Entry 7F58 (electron microscopy, 3.10 A resolution); this record covers chains A and B of the 5 polymer chains in the assembly.

[Chain A]
Name: Isoform Gnas-2 of Guanine nucleotide-binding protein G(s) subunit alpha isoforms short
From: Homo sapiens
Reference sequence: P63092-2 (GNAS2-2_HUMAN); the author numbering skips numbers that UniProt does not, so the offset changes along the chain: 1-60 = UniProt 1-60; 75-394 = UniProt 61-380
Chain sequence (380 residues; row label = number of the first residue in the row; note: 14 numbers in that range are skipped by the numbering (no residue carries them; nothing is unmodelled there)):
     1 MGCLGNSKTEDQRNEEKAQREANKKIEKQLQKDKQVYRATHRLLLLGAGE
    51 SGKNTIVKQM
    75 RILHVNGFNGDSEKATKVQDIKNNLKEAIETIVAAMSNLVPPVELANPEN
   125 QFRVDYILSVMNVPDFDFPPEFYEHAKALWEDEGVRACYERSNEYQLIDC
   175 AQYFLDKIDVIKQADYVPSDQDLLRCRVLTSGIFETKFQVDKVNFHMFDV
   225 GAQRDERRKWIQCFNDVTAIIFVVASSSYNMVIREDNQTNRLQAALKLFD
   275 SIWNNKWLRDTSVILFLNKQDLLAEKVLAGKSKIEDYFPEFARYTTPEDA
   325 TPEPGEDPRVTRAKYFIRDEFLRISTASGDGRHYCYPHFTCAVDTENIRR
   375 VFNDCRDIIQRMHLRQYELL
Disordered / not traced: 1-10, 75-204, 252-261, 304-306
Construct notes: engineered mutation Asn54 (Ser in P63092-2), Ala226 (Gly212 in P63092-2), Ala268 (Glu254 in P63092-2), Lys271 (Asn257 in P63092-2), Asp274 (Lys260 in P63092-2), Lys280 (Arg266 in P63092-2), Asp284 (Thr270 in P63092-2), Thr285 (Ile271 in P63092-2)

[Chain B]
Name: Guanine nucleotide-binding protein G(I)/G(S)/G(T) subunit beta-1
From: Homo sapiens
Reference sequence: P62873 (GBB1_HUMAN); residues 2-340 here = UniProt positions 2-340
Chain sequence (384 residues; each row starts with the number of its first residue; numbers below 1 keep their minus sign (Met-17 is residue -17)):
   -17 MHHHHHHLEVLFQGPGSSGSELDQLRQEAEQLKNQIRDARKACADATLSQ
    33 ITNNIDPVGRIQMRTRRTLRGHLAKIYAMHWGTDSRLLVSASQDGKLIIW
    83 DSYTTNKVHAIPLRSSWVMTCAYAPSGNYVACGGLDNICSIYNLKTREGN
   133 VRVSRELAGHTGYLSCCRFLDDNQIVTSSGDTTCALWDIETGQQTTTFTG
   183 HTGDVMSLSLAPDTRLFVSGACDASAKLWDVREGMCRQTFTGHESDINAI
   233 CFFPNGNAFATGSDDATCRLFDLRADQELMTYSHDNIICGITSVSFSKSG
   283 RLLLAGYDDFNCNVWDALKADRAGVLAGHDNRVSCLGVTDDGMAVATGSW
   333 DSFLKIWNGSSGGGGSGGGGSSGVSGWRLFKKIS
Disordered / not traced: -17 to 2, 341-366
Construct notes: initiating methionine (-17); expression tag (-16 to 1, 341-366)
UniProt features mapped onto this chain:
  - modified residue: Ser2 (N-acetylserine), His266 (Phosphohistidine)
  - natural variant: Leu30 (L30F: In MRD42; uncertain significance), Arg52 (R52G: In MRD42), Gly64 (G64V: In MRD42), Asp76 (D76E: In MRD42; D76G: In MRD42), Gly77 (G77S: In MRD42), Lys78 (K78R: In MRD42), Ile80 (I80N: In MRD42; I80T: In MRD42), His91 (H91R: In MRD42; uncertain significance), Ala92 (A92T: In MRD42), Pro94 (P94S: In MRD42), Leu95 (L95P: In MRD42), Arg96 (R96L: In MRD42), 5 further natural variant entries in UniProt

[How chain A and chain B interact]
Pairs across the interface - 63 pairs, chain A then chain B:
  Glu16(A) - Thr86(B)
  Gln19(A) - Asp83(B)  hydrogen bond
  Gln19(A) - Thr86(B)  hydrogen bond
  Gln19(A) - Asn88(B)  hydrogen bond
  Asn23(A) - Asn88(B)
  Asn23(A) - Lys89(B)
  Ile26(A) - Lys89(B)
  Ile26(A) - Val90(B)
  Ile26(A) - His91(B)
  Ile26(A) - Ala92(B)  hydrophobic
  Glu27(A) - Lys89(B)  salt bridge
  Leu30(A) - Lys89(B)
  Asp33(A) - Lys78(B)  salt bridge
  Lys34(A) - Leu55(B)
  Tyr37(A) - Leu55(B)  hydrophobic
  Tyr37(A) - Ala56(B)
  Tyr37(A) - Asp76(B)
  Ser205(A) - Asp118(B)
  Gly206(A) - Leu117(B)
  Gly206(A) - Asp118(B)  hydrogen bond (backbone-backbone)
  Gly206(A) - Asn119(B)
  Ile207(A) - Trp99(B)
  Ile207(A) - Leu117(B)
  Ile207(A) - Asp118(B)
  Glu209(A) - Ser97(B)
  Phe222(A) - Trp99(B)  hydrophobic
  Ala226(A) - Thr143(B)
  Gln227(A) - Leu117(B)  hydrogen bond (side chain-backbone)
  Gln227(A) - Asn119(B)  hydrogen bond
  Gln227(A) - Gly144(B)
  Gln227(A) - Tyr145(B)  hydrogen bond (side chain-backbone)
  Arg228(A) - Gly162(B)  hydrogen bond (side chain-backbone)
  Arg228(A) - Asp163(B)  hydrogen bond (side chain-backbone)
  Arg228(A) - Thr164(B)
  Arg228(A) - Asp186(B)  salt bridge
  Glu230(A) - Asp186(B)
  Arg232(A) - Cys204(B)  hydrogen bond (side chain-backbone)
  Arg232(A) - Asp228(B)  salt bridge
  Lys233(A) - Tyr145(B)
  Lys233(A) - Met188(B)
  Lys233(A) - Cys204(B)
  Lys233(A) - Asp228(B)
  Lys233(A) - Asn230(B)  hydrogen bond
  Lys233(A) - Asp246(B)  salt bridge
  Trp234(A) - Leu117(B)  hydrophobic
  Trp234(A) - Tyr145(B)
  Gln236(A) - Tyr59(B)
  Gln236(A) - Arg314(B)  hydrogen bond
  Cys237(A) - Lys57(B)  hydrogen bond (backbone-side chain)
  Cys237(A) - Tyr59(B)  hydrogen bond
  Cys237(A) - Gln75(B)
  Cys237(A) - Trp99(B)
  Cys237(A) - Met101(B)  hydrophobic
  Phe238(A) - Trp99(B)  hydrophobic
  Phe238(A) - Leu117(B)  hydrophobic
  Asn239(A) - Lys57(B)  hydrogen bond
  Asn239(A) - Trp332(B)
  Asp240(A) - Lys57(B)  salt bridge
  Val241(A) - Trp99(B)  hydrophobic
  Lys280(A) - Asp290(B)  salt bridge
  Trp281(A) - Asp290(B)
  Trp281(A) - Arg314(B)
  Trp281(A) - Trp332(B)  hydrophobic
Interface residues without a listed pair, chain A (30 interface residues in all): Ala22
Interface residues without a listed pair, chain B (40 interface residues in all): Gly53, Ser98, Gly185, Cys271, Asn313

[Summary]
30 residues of chain A face 40 of chain B across their interface; the contacts include 15 hydrogen bonds and 7
salt bridges. Polar pairs include Glu27(A)-Lys89(B), Asp33(A)-Lys78(B) and Arg228(A)-Asp186(B).
Here chain A is Isoform Gnas-2 of Guanine nucleotide-binding protein G(s) subunit alpha isoforms short and
chain B is Guanine nucleotide-binding protein G(I)/G(S)/G(T) subunit beta-1, both from Homo sapiens. Entry
7F58 (Cryo-EM structure of THIQ-MC4R-Gs_Nb35 complex) was determined by electron microscopy, deposited
together with 7F53, 7F54 and 7F55.
